PDB entry 5AFZ | X-ray diffraction, 1.53 A resolution | chains H and L of the 3 polymer chains in the assembly

[Chain H]
Name: Prothrombin
Source organism: Homo sapiens
Notes: EC 3.4.21.5
UniProt: P00734 (THRB_HUMAN); the construct lacks a stretch of the UniProt sequence and is renumbered around it, so the offset changes along the chain: 16-36 = UniProt 364-384; 37-60 = UniProt 386-409; 61-77 = UniProt 419-435; 78-97 = UniProt 437-456; 7 more segments
Chain sequence (258 residues; numbered 16 to 246 plus 30 insertion-coded residues; 3 numbers in that range are skipped by the numbering (no residue carries them; nothing is unmodelled there); the number before each row is that of its first residue; a row labelled like 60A-60I holds insertion residues (60A, then the next letters in order)):
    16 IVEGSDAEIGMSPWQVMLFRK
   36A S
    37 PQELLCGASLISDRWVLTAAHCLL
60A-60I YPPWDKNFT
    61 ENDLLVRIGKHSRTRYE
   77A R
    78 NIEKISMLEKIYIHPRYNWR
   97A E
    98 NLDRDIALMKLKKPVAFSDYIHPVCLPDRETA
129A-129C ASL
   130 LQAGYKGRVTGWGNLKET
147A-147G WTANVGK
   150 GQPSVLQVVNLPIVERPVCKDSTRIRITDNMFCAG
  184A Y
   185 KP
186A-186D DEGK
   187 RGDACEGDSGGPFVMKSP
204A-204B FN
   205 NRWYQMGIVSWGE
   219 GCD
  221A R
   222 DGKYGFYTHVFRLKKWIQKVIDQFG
Not modelled in the structure: 147A-147G
Disulfide bonds: Cys42-Cys58, Cys168-Cys182, Cys191-Cys220
Covalently attached groups: N-acetylglucosamine (NAG) linked to Asn60G
Ion coordination: Na+ site 1: Lys169, Thr172; Na+ site 2: Arg221A, Lys224
Ligand contacts: UET (N-(benzylsulfonyl)-D-phenylalanyl-N-(4-carbamimidoylbenzyl)glycinamide): His57, Tyr60A, Trp60D, Glu97A, Asn98, Leu99, Glu146, Ile174, Asp189, Ala190, Cys191, Glu192, Ser195, Val213, Ser214, Trp215, Gly216, Glu217, Gly219, Cys220, Gly226

[Chain L]
Name: Prothrombin
Source organism: Homo sapiens
Notes: EC 3.4.21.5
UniProt: P00734 (THRB_HUMAN); residues 1-14 here correspond to UniProt positions 336-349 (UniProt number = residue number + 335)
Chain sequence (29 residues; each row starts with the number of its first residue; a row labelled like 14A-14K holds insertion residues (14A, then the next letters in order)):
    1C E
    1B A
    1A D
     1 CGLRPLFEKKSLED
14A-14K KTERELLESYI
    15 D
Not modelled in the structure: 15

[Interface between chain H and chain L]
Disulfides between the chains: Cys122(H)-Cys1(L)
Residue-residue contacts (58):
  Glu23(H) with Phe7(L); Asp14(L); Lys14A(L), hydrogen bond (side chain-backbone)
  Ile24(H) with Leu6(L); Phe7(L)
  Gly25(H) with Arg4(L); Phe7(L)
  Met26(H) with Arg4(L), hydrogen bond (backbone-side chain); Phe7(L), hydrophobic; Asp14(L)
  Pro28(H) with Arg4(L)
  Trp29(H) with Gly2(L); Arg4(L)
  Ser115(H) with Pro5(L)
  Asp116(H) with Pro5(L); Leu6(L)
  His119(H) with Asp1A(L), salt bridge; Leu3(L), hydrogen bond (side chain-backbone)
  Pro120(H) with Cys1(L); Gly2(L), hydrogen bond (backbone-backbone)
  Val121(H) with Cys1(L)
  Cys122(H) with Cys1(L), disulfide; Gly2(L)
  Gly133(H) with Ser14I(L)
  Tyr134(H) with Ser14I(L); Tyr14J(L), hydrophobic; Ile14K(L), hydrogen bond (side chain-backbone)
  Lys135(H) with Glu14E(L), salt bridge; Leu14F(L); Ser14I(L), hydrogen bond (backbone-side chain); Tyr14J(L), hydrogen bond (backbone-side chain)
  Gly136(H) with Leu14F(L)
  Arg137(H) with Arg4(L); Asp14(L), salt bridge; Thr14B(L), hydrogen bond; Glu14C(L)
  Asn159(H) with Thr14B(L), hydrogen bond; Glu14E(L), hydrogen bond; Leu14F(L)
  Tyr184A(H) with Glu14E(L), hydrogen bond
  Met201(H) with Tyr14J(L)
  Lys202(H) with Glu8(L), salt bridge; Glu14C(L), salt bridge; Tyr14J(L)
  Pro204(H) with Leu14G(L), hydrophobic; Tyr14J(L)
  Asn205(H) with Leu3(L); Glu8(L)
  Arg206(H) with Cys1(L), hydrogen bond (side chain-backbone); Asp1A(L); Ala1B(L), hydrogen bond (side chain-backbone); Gly2(L); Leu3(L)
  Trp207(H) with Gly2(L), hydrogen bond (backbone-backbone); Arg4(L); Glu8(L), hydrogen bond; Asp14(L); Leu14F(L), hydrophobic
Other interface residues (no listed pair), chain H (29 interface residues in all): Ile47, Tyr117, Leu129C, Lys186D
Other interface residues (no listed pair), chain L (21 interface residues in all): Glu1C

[Overview]
29 residues of chain H and 21 residues of chain L are in contact, with 1 disulfide bond, 15 hydrogen bonds and
5 salt bridges. Polar pairs include His119(H)-Asp1A(L), Lys135(H)-Glu14E(L) and Arg137(H)-Asp14(L). Chain H
binds compound UET. Covalently linked N-acetylglucosamine: at Asn60G(H).
Here chain H is Prothrombin and chain L is Prothrombin, both from Homo sapiens. Entry 5AFZ (Thrombin in
complex with (2R)-2-(benzylsulfonylamino)-N-(2-((4-
carbamimidoylphenyl)methylamino)-2-oxo-propyl)-3-phenyl-propanamide) was determined by X-ray diffraction,
deposited together with 4UD9, 4UDW, 4UE7, 4UEH, 5AF9, 5AFY and 5AHG.
